PDB entry 8RQ4 | electron microscopy, 3.45 A resolution | chain A

[Chain A]
Protein: ATP-binding cassette sub-family C member 2
Organism: Rattus norvegicus
Notes: EC 7.6.2.-, 7.6.2.2, 7.6.2.3
UniProtKB: Q63120 (MRP2_RAT); residues 1-1541 here = UniProt positions 1-1541
Sequence (1541 residues; row label = number of the first residue in the row):
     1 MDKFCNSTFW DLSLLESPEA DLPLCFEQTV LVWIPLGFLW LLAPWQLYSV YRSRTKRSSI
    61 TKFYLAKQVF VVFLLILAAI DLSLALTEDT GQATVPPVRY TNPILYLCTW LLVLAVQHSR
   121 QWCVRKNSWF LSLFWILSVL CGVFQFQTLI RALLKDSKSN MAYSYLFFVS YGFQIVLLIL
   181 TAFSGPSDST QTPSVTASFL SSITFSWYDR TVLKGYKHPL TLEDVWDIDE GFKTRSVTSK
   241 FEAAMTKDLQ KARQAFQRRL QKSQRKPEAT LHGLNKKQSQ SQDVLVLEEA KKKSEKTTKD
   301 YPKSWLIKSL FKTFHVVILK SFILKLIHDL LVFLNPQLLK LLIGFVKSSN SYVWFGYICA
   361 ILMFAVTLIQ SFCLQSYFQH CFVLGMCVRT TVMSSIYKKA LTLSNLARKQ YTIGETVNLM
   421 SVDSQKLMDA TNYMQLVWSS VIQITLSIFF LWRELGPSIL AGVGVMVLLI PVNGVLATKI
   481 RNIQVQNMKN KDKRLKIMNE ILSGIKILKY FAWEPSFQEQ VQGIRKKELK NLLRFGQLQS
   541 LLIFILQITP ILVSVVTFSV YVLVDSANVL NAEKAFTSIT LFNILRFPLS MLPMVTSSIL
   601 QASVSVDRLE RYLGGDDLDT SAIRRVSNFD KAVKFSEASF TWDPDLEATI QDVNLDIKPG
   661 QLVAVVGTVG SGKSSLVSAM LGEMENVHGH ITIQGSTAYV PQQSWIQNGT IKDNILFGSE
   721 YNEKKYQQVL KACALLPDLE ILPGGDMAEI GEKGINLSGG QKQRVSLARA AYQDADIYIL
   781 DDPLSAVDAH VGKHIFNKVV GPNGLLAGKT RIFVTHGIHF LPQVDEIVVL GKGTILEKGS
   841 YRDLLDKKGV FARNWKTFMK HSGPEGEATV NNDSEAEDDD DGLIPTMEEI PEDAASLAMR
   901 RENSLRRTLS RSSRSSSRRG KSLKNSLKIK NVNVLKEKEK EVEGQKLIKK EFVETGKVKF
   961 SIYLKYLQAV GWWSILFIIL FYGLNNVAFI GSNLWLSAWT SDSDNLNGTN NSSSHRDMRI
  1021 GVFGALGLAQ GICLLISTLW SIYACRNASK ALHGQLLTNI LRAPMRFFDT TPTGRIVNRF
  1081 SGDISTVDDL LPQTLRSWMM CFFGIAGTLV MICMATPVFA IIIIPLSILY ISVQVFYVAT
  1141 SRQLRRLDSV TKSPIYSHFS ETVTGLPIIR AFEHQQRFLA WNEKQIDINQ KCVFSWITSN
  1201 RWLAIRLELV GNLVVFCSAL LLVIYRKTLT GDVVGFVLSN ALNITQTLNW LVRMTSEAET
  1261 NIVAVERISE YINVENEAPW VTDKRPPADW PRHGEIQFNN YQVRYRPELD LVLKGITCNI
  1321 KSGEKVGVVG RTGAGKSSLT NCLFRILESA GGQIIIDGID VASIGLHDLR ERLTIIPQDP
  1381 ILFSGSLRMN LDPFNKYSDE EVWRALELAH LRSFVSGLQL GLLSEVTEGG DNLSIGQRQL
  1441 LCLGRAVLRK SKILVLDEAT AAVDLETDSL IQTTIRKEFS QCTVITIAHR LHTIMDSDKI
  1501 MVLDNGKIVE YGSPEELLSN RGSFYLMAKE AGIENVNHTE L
Unresolved in the structure: 266-297, 862-957, 1531-1541
Cystine bridges: Cys-5/Cys-25
Small-molecule neighbours:
  - 4-(dipropylsulfamoyl)benzoic acid (RTO), molecule 1: Lys-325, His-328, Asp-329, Phe-378, Leu-436, Ser-439, Gln-443, Phe-587, Gln-1246, Trp-1250
  - 4-(dipropylsulfamoyl)benzoic acid (RTO), molecule 2: Tyr-377, Phe-378, Cys-381, Phe-382, Asn-432, Tyr-433, Leu-436, Phe-587, Met-591, Asn-1200, Arg-1201, Trp-1250, Arg-1253
Curated features (UniProtKB/Swiss-Prot):
  - binding site (ATP): Gly-667 to Ser-674, Gly-1330 to Ser-1337
  - modified residue (Phosphoserine): Ser-279, Ser-281, Ser-874, Ser-922, Ser-926, Ser-1434
  - glycosylation (N-linked (GlcNAc...) asparagine): Asn-6, Asn-1007, Asn-1010, Asn-1011
Reported in the primary citation:
  - binding site for 4-(dipropylsulfamoyl)benzoic acid: Phe-378, Gln-443, Phe-587, Arg-1201, Trp-1250
  - binding site for cholesterol hemisuccinate: Gln-1030
  - post-translational modification sites: Thr-869, Ser-874, Thr-886, Ser-922, Ser-926 (proposed by the authors, not directly observed)
  - mutagenesis - E1458Q: abolished catalytic activity

[In short]
Ligands of chain A: 4-(dipropylsulfamoyl)benzoic acid. UniProt lists 16 ATP-binding residues. The paper
reports a binding site for 4-(dipropylsulfamoyl)benzoic acid at Phe-378, Gln-443 and Phe-587 among others;
E1458Q abolishes catalytic activity.
Chain A is ATP-binding cassette sub-family C member 2 (Rattus norvegicus); the structure, Cryo-em structure of
the rat Multidrug resistance-associated protein 2 (rMrp2) in complex with probenecid, was determined by
electron microscopy together with 8RQ3 from the same study.
